6X3X - chains A and E of the 9 polymer chains in the assembly; structure by electron microscopy, 2.92 A resolution.

# Chain A
Name: Gamma-aminobutyric acid receptor subunit beta-2
From: Homo sapiens
UniProt: P47870 (GBRB2_HUMAN), isoform P47870-1; the construct has insertions or renumbered stretches relative to UniProt, so the offset changes along the chain: 1-307 = UniProt 25-331; 316-341 = UniProt 487-512
Sequence (364 residues; row label = number of the first residue in the row):
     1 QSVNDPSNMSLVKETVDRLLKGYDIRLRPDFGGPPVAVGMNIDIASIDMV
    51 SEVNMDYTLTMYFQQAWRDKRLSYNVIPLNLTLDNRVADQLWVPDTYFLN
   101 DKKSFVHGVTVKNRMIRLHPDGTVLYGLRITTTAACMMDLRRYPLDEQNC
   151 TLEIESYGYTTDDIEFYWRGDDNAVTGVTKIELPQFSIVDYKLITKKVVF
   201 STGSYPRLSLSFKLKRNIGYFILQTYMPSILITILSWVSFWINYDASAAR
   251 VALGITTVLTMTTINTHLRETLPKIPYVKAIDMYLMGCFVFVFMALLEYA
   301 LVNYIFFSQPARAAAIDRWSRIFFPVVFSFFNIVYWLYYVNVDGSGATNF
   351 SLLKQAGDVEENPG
Disordered / not traced: 1-6, 341-364
Disulfides: Cys136-Cys150
Covalently attached groups: N-acetylglucosamine (NAG) linked to Asn80, Asn149
Sequence notes: linker (308-315)
Ligand contacts:
  - gamma-amino-butanoic acid (ABU): Tyr97, Glu155, Ser156, Tyr157, Phe200, Thr202, Tyr205
  - DZP (7-chloro-1-methyl-5-phenyl-1,3-dihydro-2H-1,4-benzodiazepin-2-one), molecule 1: Leu223, Gln224, Met227, Pro228, Leu231, Ile264
  - DZP, molecule 2: Met261, Thr262, Asn265, Leu285, Met286, Phe289
UniProt features mapped onto this chain:
  - binding site (histamine): Tyr97, Ser156, Tyr157, Thr202
  - binding site (4-aminobutanoate): Tyr157, Thr202
  - glycosylation (N-linked (GlcNAc...) asparagine): Asn8, Asn80, Asn149
Reported in the primary citation:
  - binding site for DZP: Pro228

# Chain E
Name: Gamma-aminobutyric acid receptor subunit gamma-2
From: Homo sapiens
UniProt: P18507 (GBRG2_HUMAN); residues 3-322 here correspond to UniProt positions 42-361 (UniProt number = residue number + 39)
Sequence (417 residues; row label = number of the first residue in the row; numbers below 1 keep their minus sign (Trp-36 is residue -36)):
   -36 WSHPQFEKGGGSGGGSGGSSAWSHPQFEKLEVLFQGPQKSDDDYEDYASN
    14 KTWVLTPKVPEGDVTVILNNLLEGYDNKLRPDIGVKPTLIHTDMYVNSIG
    64 PVNAINMEYTIDIFFAQTWYDRRLKFNSTIKVLRLNSNMVGKIWIPDTFF
   114 RNSKKADAHWITTPNRMLRIWNDGRVLYTLRLTIDAECQLQLHNFPMDEH
   164 SCPLEFSSYGYPREEIVYQWKRSSVEVGDTRSWRLYQFSFVGLRNTTEVV
   214 KTTSGDYVVMSVYFDLSRRMGYFTIQTYIPCTLIVVLSWVSFWINKDAVP
   264 ARTSLGITTVLTMTTLSTIARKSLPKVSYVTAMDLFVSVCFIFVFSALVE
   314 YGTLHYFVSSQPARAAKMDSYARIFFPTAFCLFNLVYWVSYLYLSRGSGA
   364 TNFSLLKQAGDVEENPG
Disordered / not traced: -36 to 24, 358-380
Disulfides: Cys151-Cys165
Covalently attached groups: N-acetylglucosamine (NAG) linked to Asn208
Sequence notes: linker (323-329)
Ligand contacts:
  - DZP (7-chloro-1-methyl-5-phenyl-1,3-dihydro-2H-1,4-benzodiazepin-2-one), molecule 1: Tyr58, Asn60, Phe77
  - DZP, molecule 2: Met276, Thr277, Ser280, Thr281, Arg284, Asp297, Ser301, Phe304
UniProt features mapped onto this chain:
  - glycosylation (N-linked (GlcNAc...) asparagine): Asn13, Asn90, Asn208
Reported in the primary citation:
  - binding site for DZP: Thr277, Ser280, Phe304

# How chain A and chain E interact
Contacting residue pairs - 93 pairs, chain A then chain E:
  Asn8(A) - Gly47(E)
  Met9(A) - Arg43(E)
  Met9(A) - Asp45(E)
  Met9(A) - Ile46(E)  hydrophobic
  Met9(A) - Arg86(E)
  Val12(A) - Leu42(E)  hydrophobic
  Lys13(A) - Gly37(E)  hydrogen bond (side chain-backbone)
  Lys13(A) - Leu42(E)
  Val16(A) - Lys41(E)
  Asp17(A) - Asp39(E)
  Leu20(A) - Lys41(E)
  Asp43(A) - Thr216(E)  hydrogen bond
  Asp48(A) - Lys117(E)  salt bridge
  Tyr62(A) - Phe112(E)
  Tyr62(A) - Arg114(E)
  Tyr62(A) - Tyr172(E)
  Gln64(A) - Ser217(E)  hydrogen bond
  Leu79(A) - Ile46(E)
  Thr82(A) - Gly173(E)
  Thr82(A) - Tyr174(E)
  Thr82(A) - Glu178(E)  hydrogen bond
  Leu83(A) - Lys41(E)
  Leu83(A) - Leu42(E)  hydrophobic
  Leu83(A) - Tyr174(E)
  Asp84(A) - Asn40(E)
  Asp84(A) - Lys41(E)  hydrogen bond (backbone-backbone)
  Asp84(A) - Tyr174(E)
  Arg86(A) - Asn40(E)
  Arg86(A) - Gly104(E)  hydrogen bond (side chain-backbone)
  Arg86(A) - Ile106(E)
  Val87(A) - Lys41(E)
  Phe105(A) - Lys118(E)
  His107(A) - Ser116(E)
  His107(A) - Lys117(E)
  Val109(A) - Thr111(E)
  Val109(A) - Phe112(E)
  Val109(A) - Phe113(E)  hydrophobic
  Val109(A) - Ala119(E)
  Val109(A) - Asp120(E)
  Val109(A) - Ala121(E)
  Val109(A) - Leu145(E)  hydrophobic
  Thr110(A) - Pro109(E)
  Thr110(A) - Thr111(E)  hydrogen bond (backbone-backbone)
  Thr110(A) - Arg129(E)
  Val111(A) - Asp110(E)
  Asn113(A) - Phe112(E)
  Arg114(A) - Tyr172(E)
  Met115(A) - Tyr172(E)  hydrophobic
  Met115(A) - Gly173(E)
  Met115(A) - Ser217(E)
  Arg117(A) - Gly173(E)  hydrogen bond (side chain-backbone)
  Arg117(A) - Pro175(E)
  Arg117(A) - Glu178(E)  salt bridge
  Arg117(A) - Ser217(E)  hydrogen bond (side chain-backbone)
  Arg117(A) - Tyr220(E)  hydrogen bond
  Leu128(A) - Tyr172(E)  hydrogen bond (backbone-side chain)
  Arg129(A) - Phe112(E)
  Arg129(A) - Phe113(E)  hydrogen bond (side chain-backbone)
  Arg129(A) - Arg114(E)
  Arg129(A) - Ser116(E)  hydrogen bond (side chain-backbone)
  Arg129(A) - Tyr172(E)  hydrogen bond (backbone-side chain)
  Glu182(A) - Gln152(E)  hydrogen bond (backbone-side chain)
  Pro184(A) - Lys289(E)
  Pro184(A) - Val290(E)
  Asn217(A) - Ser291(E)
  Gly219(A) - Ser291(E)
  Tyr220(A) - Arg284(E)
  Tyr220(A) - Lys289(E)
  Tyr220(A) - Val290(E)
  Tyr220(A) - Ser291(E)
  Leu223(A) - Asp297(E)
  Leu223(A) - Ser301(E)
  Gln224(A) - Thr281(E)
  Gln224(A) - Arg284(E)
  Leu231(A) - Phe304(E)  hydrophobic
  Leu231(A) - Phe308(E)
  Ile232(A) - Val273(E)  hydrophobic
  Ile234(A) - Phe308(E)  hydrophobic
  Leu235(A) - Val273(E)  hydrophobic
  Leu235(A) - Phe308(E)  hydrophobic
  Leu235(A) - Leu311(E)  hydrophobic
  Trp241(A) - Tyr319(E)
  Ile242(A) - His318(E)
  Asn243(A) - His318(E)  hydrogen bond
  Ala249(A) - Val262(E)  hydrophobic
  Ala249(A) - Pro263(E)  hydrophobic
  Ala249(A) - Thr266(E)
  Thr256(A) - Ile270(E)
  Thr256(A) - Leu274(E)
  Thr260(A) - Leu274(E)
  Thr260(A) - Thr277(E)
  His267(A) - Thr281(E)
  His267(A) - Lys285(E)
Other interface residues (no listed pair), chain A (60 interface residues in all): Asn41, Ser46, Asn80, Leu125, Gly127, Thr131, Gln185, Val238, Ala246, Ala248, Ala252, Leu253, Thr257, Thr263
Other interface residues (no listed pair), chain E (64 interface residues in all): Pro44, Phe78, Trp107, Ile108, Leu143, Thr215, Val293, Val312, Gly315

# In short
Chain A and chain E form an interface of 60 and 64 residues respectively, with 16 hydrogen bonds and 2 salt
bridges. Polar contacts include Asp48(A)-Lys117(E), Arg117(A)-Glu178(E) and Lys13(A)-Gly37(E). One compound
DZP molecule is bound between chain A and chain E. From the paper: a binding site for DZP at Pro228(A) and
Thr277(E) among others.
Here chain A is Gamma-aminobutyric acid receptor subunit beta-2 and chain E is Gamma-aminobutyric acid
receptor subunit gamma-2, both from Homo sapiens. Entry 6X3X (Human GABAA receptor alpha1-beta2-gamma2 subtype
in complex with GABA plus diazepam) was determined by electron microscopy together with 6X3S, 6X3T, 6X3U,
6X3V, 6X3W, 6X3Z and 6X40 from the same study.
